Entry 1NUY (X-ray diffraction, 1.30 A resolution); this record covers chain A.

[Chain A]
Name: Fructose-1,6-bisphosphatase
Organism: Sus scrofa
Notes: EC 3.1.3.11
UniProtKB: P00636 (F16P_PIG); residues 1001-1337 here correspond to UniProt positions 1-337 (UniProt number = residue number - 1000)
Sequence (337 residues; numbered 1001 to 1337; the number before each row is that of its first residue):
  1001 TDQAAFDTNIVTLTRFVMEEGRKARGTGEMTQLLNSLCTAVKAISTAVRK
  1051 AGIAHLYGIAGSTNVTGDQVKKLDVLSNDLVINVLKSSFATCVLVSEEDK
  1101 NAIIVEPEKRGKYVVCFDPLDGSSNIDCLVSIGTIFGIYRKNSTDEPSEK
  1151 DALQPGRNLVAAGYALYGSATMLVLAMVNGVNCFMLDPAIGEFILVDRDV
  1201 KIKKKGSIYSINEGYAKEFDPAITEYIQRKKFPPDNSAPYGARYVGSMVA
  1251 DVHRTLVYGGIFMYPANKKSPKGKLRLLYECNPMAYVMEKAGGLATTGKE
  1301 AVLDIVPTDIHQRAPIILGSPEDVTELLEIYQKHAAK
Disordered / not traced: 1001-1007, 1336-1337
Metal / ion sites: Mg2+ site 1: D1068, E1097 (together with phosphate ion); Mg2+ site 2: E1097, D1118, L1120 (together with phosphate ion); Mg2+ site 3: D1118, D1121, E1280 (together with 6-O-phosphono-beta-D-fructofuranose, phosphate ion)
Ligand contacts: 6-O-phosphono-beta-D-fructofuranose (F6P): D1118, D1121, G1122, S1123, N1212, Y1215, Y1244, G1246, S1247, M1248, F1262, Y1264, K1274, L1275, R1276, E1280
UniProt features mapped onto this chain:
  - binding site (Mg(2+)): E1098

[In short]
Bound to chain A: 6-O-phosphono-beta-D-fructofuranose. D1068 and E1097 form the Mg2+ site 1. The Mg2+ site 2
is built by E1097, D1118 and L1120. Curated annotation (UniProt) lists Mg2+-binding residue E1098.
Chain A is Fructose-1,6-bisphosphatase (Sus scrofa); the structure, Fructose-1,6-Bisphosphatase Complex with
Magnesium, Fructose-6-Phosphate, and Phosphate, was determined by X-ray diffraction (same publication as 1NUW
and 1NUX).
